1KOQ - chains A and B; structure by X-ray diffraction, 1.90 A resolution.

Chain A (and B):
Name: Carbonic anhydrase
Organism: Neisseria gonorrhoeae
Notes: EC 4.2.1.1; chain B of this document is another copy of the same molecule, construct and numbering; everything in this record applies to it too
Reference sequence: Q50940 (CAH_NEIGO); residues 4-226 here correspond to UniProt positions 30-252 (UniProt number = residue number + 26)
Amino-acid sequence (223 residues; numbered 4 to 226; the number before each row is that of its first residue):
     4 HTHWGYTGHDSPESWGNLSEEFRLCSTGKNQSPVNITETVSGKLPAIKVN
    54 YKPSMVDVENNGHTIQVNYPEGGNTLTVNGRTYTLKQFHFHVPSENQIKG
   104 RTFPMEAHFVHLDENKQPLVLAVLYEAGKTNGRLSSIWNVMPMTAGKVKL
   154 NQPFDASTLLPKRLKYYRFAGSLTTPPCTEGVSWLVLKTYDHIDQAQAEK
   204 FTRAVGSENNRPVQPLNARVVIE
Disordered / not traced: 4 (chain B: 4-5)
Cystine bridges: Cys28-Cys181
Curated features (UniProtKB/Swiss-Prot):
  - active site: His66 (Proton acceptor)
  - binding site (Zn(2+)): His92, His94, His111
  - binding site (substrate): Thr177, Thr178

Chain A / chain B interface:
Pairs across the interface (8):
  Asn20(A) with Pro56(B); Asp158(B); Thr161(B)
  Leu21(A) with Pro56(B); Pro156(B)
  Ser22(A) with Pro56(B)
  Glu23(A) with Lys55(B), salt bridge; Pro56(B)
Also at the interface, not in a pair above, chain A (6 interface residues in all): Thr5, Gly19
Also at the interface, not in a pair above, chain B (6 interface residues in all): Ser160

Overview:
Chain A and chain B each contribute 6 residues to their interface, with 1 salt bridge. The salt-bridged pair
is Glu23(A)-Lys55(B). UniProt lists active-site residue His66(A), 3 Zn2+-binding residues and
substrate-binding residues Thr177(A) and Thr178(A) on chain A.
Both chains are Carbonic anhydrase (Neisseria gonorrhoeae). Entry 1KOQ (Neisseria gonorrhoeae carbonic
anhydrase) was determined by X-ray diffraction (same publication as 1KOP).
